Entry 2HIM (X-ray diffraction, 1.82 A resolution); this record covers chains B and D of the 4 polymer chains in the assembly.

== Chain B (and D) ==
Protein: L-asparaginase 1
From: Escherichia coli
Notes: EC 3.5.1.1; chain D of this document is another copy of the same molecule, construct and numbering; everything in this record applies to it too
UniProtKB: P0A962 (ASPG1_ECOLI); numbering as in UniProt (aligned over 1-338)
Chain sequence (358 residues; each row starts with the number of its first residue; numbers below 1 keep their minus sign (Met-19 is residue -19)):
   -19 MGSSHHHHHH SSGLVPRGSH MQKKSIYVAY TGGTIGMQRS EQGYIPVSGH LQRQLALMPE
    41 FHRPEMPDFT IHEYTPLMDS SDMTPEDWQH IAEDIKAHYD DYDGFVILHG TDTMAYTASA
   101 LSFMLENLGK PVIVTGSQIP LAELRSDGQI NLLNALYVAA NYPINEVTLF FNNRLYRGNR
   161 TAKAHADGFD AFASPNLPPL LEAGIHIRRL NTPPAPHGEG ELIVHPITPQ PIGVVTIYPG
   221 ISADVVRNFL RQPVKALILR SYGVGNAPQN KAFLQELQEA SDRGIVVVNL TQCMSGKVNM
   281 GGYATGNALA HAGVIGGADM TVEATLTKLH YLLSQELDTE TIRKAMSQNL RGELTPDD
Not modelled in the structure: -19 to -6, 20-27, 281-286, 338 (chain D: -19 to -6, 20-24, 281-287, 338)
Sequence notes: cloning artifact (-19 to -16, -9 to 0); expression tag (-15 to -10); engineered mutation Ala162 (Thr in P0A962)
Covalently attached groups: aspartic acid (ASP) linked to Thr14
Ligand contacts:
  - asparagine (ASN): Ala162, Arg240, Thr271, Gln272, Cys273, Met274, Thr301, Val302, Glu303
  - asparagine / aspartic acid: Gly13, Met17, Met58, Asp59, Ser60, Ser61, Gly90, Thr91, Asp92, Ser117
UniProt features mapped onto this chain:
  - active site: Thr14 (O-isoaspartyl threonine intermediate)
  - binding site (L-asparagine): Asp59 to Ser61, Thr91, Asp92, Arg240, Thr271 to Cys273
  - mutagenesis: Thr14 (T14A/V: Loss of enzyme activity), Ser61 (S61Q: Loss of enzyme activity), Thr91 (T91A/V: Loss of enzyme activity), Gln118 (Q118D: Loss of enzyme activity), Arg240 (R240A: No effect on activity at saturating substrate concentration. Reduced activity at lower substrate concentrations)
Reported in the primary citation:
  - allosteric site: Arg240, Thr271, Cys273, Val302, Glu303
  - catalytic residues: Thr14, Thr91, Gln118
  - binding site for aspartic acid: Thr14, Ile15, Ser60, His89, Thr91, Asp92, Ser117
  - binding site for asparagine: Asp59, Ser61, Arg240
  - mutagenesis - R240A: decreased catalytic activity on asparagine
  - catalytic residues: Lys163 (proposed by the authors, not directly observed)
  - catalytic residues: Ser60, Asp92 (by similarity / conservation)
  - mutagenesis - T14A, T14V, S61Q, T91A, T91V, Q118D: abolished catalytic activity
  - mutagenesis - D170Q: unchanged catalytic activity
  - specificity-determining residues: Asn246 (proposed by the authors, not directly observed)
  - catalytic residues: Tyr24 (citing earlier work)

== How chain B and chain D interact ==
Contacting residue pairs (76; chain B residue first):
  Ser61(B) - Tyr242(D)
  Ser61(B) - Ala247(D)
  Ser61(B) - Pro248(D)
  Asp62(B) - Pro248(D)
  Asp62(B) - Gln249(D)  hydrogen bond (side chain-backbone)
  Met63(B) - Pro219(D)
  Met63(B) - Gly220(D)
  Pro65(B) - Gly220(D)
  Trp68(B) - Pro219(D)  hydrophobic
  Asp92(B) - Tyr242(D)
  Asp92(B) - Gly243(D)
  Asp92(B) - Asn246(D)  hydrogen bond
  Thr93(B) - Tyr242(D)
  Tyr96(B) - Ile217(D)
  Tyr96(B) - Pro219(D)
  Tyr96(B) - Tyr242(D)  hydrophobic
  Tyr96(B) - Gln272(D)  hydrogen bond
  Lys163(B) - Gly243(D)
  Lys163(B) - Cys273(D)  hydrogen bond (backbone-side chain)
  Ala164(B) - Cys273(D)
  Ala164(B) - Met274(D)  hydrogen bond (backbone-backbone)
  Ala164(B) - Ser275(D)  hydrogen bond (backbone-backbone)
  His165(B) - Ser275(D)  hydrogen bond
  Ala166(B) - Gly243(D)
  Ala166(B) - Val244(D)
  Ala166(B) - Cys273(D)  hydrophobic
  Ala166(B) - Ser275(D)  hydrogen bond (backbone-backbone)
  Ala166(B) - Gly276(D)
  Asp167(B) - Val244(D)
  Asp167(B) - Gly276(D)
  Asp167(B) - Lys277(D)  hydrogen bond (side chain-backbone)
  Ile212(B) - Tyr218(D)  hydrogen bond (backbone-side chain)
  Val214(B) - Thr216(D)
  Val214(B) - Tyr218(D)  hydrophobic
  Thr216(B) - Val214(D)
  Thr216(B) - Thr216(D)
  Ile217(B) - Tyr96(D)
  Tyr218(B) - Ile212(D)  hydrogen bond (side chain-backbone)
  Tyr218(B) - Gly213(D)
  Tyr218(B) - Val214(D)  hydrophobic
  Pro219(B) - Met63(D)
  Pro219(B) - Pro65(D)
  Pro219(B) - Trp68(D)  hydrophobic
  Pro219(B) - Tyr96(D)
  Gly220(B) - Pro65(D)
  Asn228(B) - Asn228(D)
  Asn228(B) - Arg231(D)
  Phe229(B) - Phe229(D)  hydrophobic
  Arg240(B) - Arg240(D)
  Tyr242(B) - Ser61(D)
  Tyr242(B) - Asp92(D)
  Tyr242(B) - Thr93(D)
  Tyr242(B) - Tyr96(D)  hydrophobic
  Gly243(B) - Asp92(D)
  Gly243(B) - Lys163(D)
  Gly243(B) - Ala166(D)
  Val244(B) - Asp167(D)
  Asn246(B) - Ser61(D)
  Asn246(B) - Asp92(D)  hydrogen bond
  Ala247(B) - Ser61(D)
  Pro248(B) - Ser61(D)
  Pro248(B) - Asp62(D)
  Gln249(B) - Asp62(D)  hydrogen bond (backbone-side chain)
  Gln272(B) - Tyr96(D)  hydrogen bond
  Cys273(B) - Lys163(D)  hydrogen bond (side chain-backbone)
  Cys273(B) - Ala164(D)
  Cys273(B) - Ala166(D)  hydrophobic
  Met274(B) - Ala164(D)  hydrogen bond (backbone-backbone)
  Met274(B) - Met274(D)  hydrophobic
  Ser275(B) - Ala164(D)  hydrogen bond (backbone-backbone)
  Ser275(B) - His165(D)  hydrogen bond
  Ser275(B) - Ala166(D)  hydrogen bond (backbone-backbone)
  Gly276(B) - Ala166(D)
  Gly276(B) - Asp167(D)
  Lys277(B) - Asp167(D)  hydrogen bond (backbone-side chain)
  Leu306(B) - Tyr218(D)  hydrophobic
Interface residues without a listed pair, chain B (42 interface residues in all): Thr64, Gly213, Asp224, Arg231, Thr271
Interface residues without a listed pair, chain D (42 interface residues in all): Thr64, Pro233, Thr271, Leu306

== Summary ==
The chain B/chain D interface involves 42 residues from each chain; the contacts include 20 hydrogen bonds.
Polar pairs include Asp62(B)-Gln249(D), Asp92(B)-Asn246(D) and Tyr96(B)-Gln272(D). From the paper: catalytic
residues Thr14(B), Thr91(B) and Gln118(B) among others; T14A, T14V and S61Q of chain B, among others, abolish
catalytic activity; 8 substitutions were tested in all.
Both chains are L-asparaginase 1 (Escherichia coli). Entry 2HIM (Crystal Structure and Allosteric Regulation
of the Cytoplasmic Escherichia coli L-Asparaginase I) was determined by X-ray diffraction together with 2P2D
and 2P2N from the same study.
